6TTW - chains A and B; structure by X-ray diffraction, 2.20 A resolution.

[Chain A]
Protein: N6-adenosine-methyltransferase catalytic subunit
Source organism: Homo sapiens
Notes: EC 2.1.1.348
UniProtKB: Q86U44 (MTA70_HUMAN); numbering as in UniProt (aligned over 1-580)
Chain sequence (580 residues; numbered 1 to 580; the number before each row is that of its first residue):
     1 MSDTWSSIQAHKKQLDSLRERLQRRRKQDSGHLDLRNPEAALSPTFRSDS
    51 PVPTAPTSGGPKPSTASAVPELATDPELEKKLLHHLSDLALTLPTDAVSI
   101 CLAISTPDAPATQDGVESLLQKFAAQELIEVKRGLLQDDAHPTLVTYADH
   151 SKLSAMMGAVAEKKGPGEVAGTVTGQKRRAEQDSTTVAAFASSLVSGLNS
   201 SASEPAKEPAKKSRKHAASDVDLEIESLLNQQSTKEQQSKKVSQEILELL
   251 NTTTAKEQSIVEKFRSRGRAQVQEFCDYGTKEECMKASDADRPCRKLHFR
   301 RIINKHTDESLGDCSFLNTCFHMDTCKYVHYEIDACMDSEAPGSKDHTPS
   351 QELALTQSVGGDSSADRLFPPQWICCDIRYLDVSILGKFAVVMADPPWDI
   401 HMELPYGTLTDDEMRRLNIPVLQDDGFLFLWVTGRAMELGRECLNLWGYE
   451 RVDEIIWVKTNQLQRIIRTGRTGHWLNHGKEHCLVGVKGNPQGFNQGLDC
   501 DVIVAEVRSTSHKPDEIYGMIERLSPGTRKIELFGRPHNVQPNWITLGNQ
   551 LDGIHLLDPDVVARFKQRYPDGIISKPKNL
Unresolved in the structure: 1-367, 401-406, 469-473, 577-580
Small-molecule neighbours: NWZ ((2S,3S,4R,5R)-5-(6-aminopurin-9-yl)-3,4-bis(oxidanyl)-N-piperidin-4-yl-oxolane-2-carboxamide): C376, D377, I378, R379, D395, P396, P397, G407, L409, S511, K513, F534, R536, G548, N549, Q550
UniProt features mapped onto this chain:
  - region: P396 to T410 (Gate loop 1), E450 to E454 (Interaction with METTL14), Q462 to G479 (Interphase loop), Q464 to K480 (Interaction with METTL14), R465 to H478 (Positively charged region required for RNA-binding), V507 to D515 (Gate loop 2)
  - motif: A210 to K215 (Nuclear localization signal)
  - binding site (S-adenosyl-L-methionine): D377, I378, D395, K513, R536 to N539, N549, Q550
  - site (Interaction with METTL14): E438, R441
  - modified residue: S2 (N-acetylserine), S43 (Phosphoserine), S48 (Phosphoserine), S50 (Phosphoserine), S219 (Phosphoserine), S243 (Phosphoserine), T348 (Phosphothreonine), S350 (Phosphoserine)
  - cross-link (Glycyl lysine isopeptide (Lys-Gly)): K177 (interchain with G-Cter in SUMO1), K211 (interchain with G-Cter in SUMO1), K212 (interchain with G-Cter in SUMO1), K215 (interchain with G-Cter in SUMO1)
  - natural variant: Y406 (Y406C: Found in patients with large intestine cancer; uncertain significance)
  - mutagenesis: S2 (S2A: Does not affect nuclear localization, interaction with METTL14 or WTAP or catalytic activity; when associated with A-43; A-48 and A-50), S43 (S43A: Does not affect nuclear localization, interaction with METTL14 or WTAP or catalytic activity; when associated with A-2; A-48 and A-50), S48 (S48A: Does not affect nuclear localization, interaction with METTL14 or WTAP or catalytic activity; when associated with A-2; A-43 and A-50), S50 (S50A: Does not affect nuclear localization, interaction with METTL14 or WTAP or catalytic activity; when associated with A-2; A-43 and A-48), K177 (K177R: In 4KR; strongly decreased sumoylation; when associated with 211-R--R-215), K211 to K215 (Abolishes localization to the nucleus; In 3KR; decreased sumoylation. In 4KR; strongly decreased sumoylation; when associated with R-177), S219 (S219A: Does not affect nuclear localization, interaction with METTL14 or WTAP or catalytic activity; when associated with A-243 and 348-A--A-350), S243 (S243A: Does not affect nuclear localization, interaction with METTL14 or WTAP or catalytic activity; when associated with A-219 and 348-A--A-350), C294 (C294A: Abolishes methyltransferase activity), C326 (C326A: Abolishes methyltransferase activity), T348 to S350 (Does not affect nuclear localization, interaction with METTL14 or WTAP or catalytic activity; when associated with A-219 and A-243), D377 (D377A: Abolishes methyltransferase activity), 12 further mutagenesis entries in UniProt
What the authors report for this chain:
  - binding site for NWZ: D395, P397, S511, N549
  - conformationally variable residues (order/disorder transition, side-chain flip): I400 to G407, R536

[Chain B]
Protein: N6-adenosine-methyltransferase non-catalytic subunit
Source organism: Homo sapiens
UniProtKB: Q9HCE5 (MET14_HUMAN); numbering as in UniProt (aligned over 1-456)
Chain sequence (456 residues; each row starts with the number of its first residue):
     1 MDSRLQEIRERQKLRRQLLAQQLGAESADSIGAVLNSKDEQREIAETRET
    51 CRASYDTSAPNAKRKYLDEGETDEDKMEEYKDELEMQQDEENLPYEEEIY
   101 KDSSTFLKGTQSLNPHNDYCQHFVDTGHRPQNFIRDVGLADRFEEYPKLR
   151 ELIRLKDELIAKSNTPPMYLQADIEAFDIRELTPKFDVILLEPPLEEYYR
   201 ETGITANEKCWTWDDIMKLEIDEIAAPRSFIFLWCGSGEGLDLGRVCLRK
   251 WGYRRCEDICWIKTNKNNPGKTKTLDPKAVFQRTKEHCLMGIKGTVKRST
   301 DGDFIHANVDIDLIITEEPEIGNIEKPVEIFHIIEHFCLGRRRLHLFGRD
   351 STIRPGWLTVGPTLTNSNYNAETYASYFSAPNSYLTGCTEEIERLRPKSP
   401 PPKSKSDRGGGAPRGGGRGGTSAGRGRERNRSNFRGERGGFRGGRGGAHR
   451 GGFPPR
Unresolved in the structure: 1-116, 138-151, 201-208, 270-274, 296-308, 396-456
Disulfides: C338-C388
UniProt features mapped onto this chain:
  - region: R135, D136 (Interaction with METTL3), S237, G238 (Interaction with METTL3), R245 to R254 (Positively charged region required for RNA-binding), R255 to D258 (Interaction with METTL3), K278 to H287 (Interaction with METTL3), K297, R298 (Positively charged region required for RNA-binding), N308 to D312 (Interaction with METTL3)
  - site (Interaction with METTL3): Y146, D242, R245, R298, S399
  - modified residue: S399 (Phosphoserine)
  - mutagenesis: K63 to K65 (Does not affect nuclear localization), D173 (D173A: Little or no effect on S-adenosyl-L-methionine-binding or methyltransferase activity; when associated with A-192), E192 (E192A: Little or no effect on methyltransferase activity. Little or no effect on S-adenosyl-L-methionine-binding or methyltransferase activity; when associated with A-173), Y198 (Y198A: Does not affect methyltransferase activity of the heterodimer complex formed with METTL3), R245 (R245E: Reduced RNA-binding. Reduced RNA-binding; when associated with E-255), R254 to R255 (Strongly reduced methyltransferase activity of the heterodimer complex formed with METTL3), R255 (R255E: Reduced RNA-binding; when associated with E-245), K297 to R298 (Reduced RNA-binding), R298 (R298P: Strongly decreased methyltransferase activity of the heterodimer complex formed with METTL3, probably due to reduced RNA-binding), D312 (D312A: Decreased methyltransferase activity of the heterodimer complex formed with METTL3), C338 (C338A: Does not affect methyltransferase activity of the heterodimer complex formed with METTL3), P362 to T363 (Little or no effect on methyltransferase activity of the heterodimer complex formed with METTL3), 1 further mutagenesis entry in UniProt

[Chain A / chain B interface]
Residue-residue contacts (95; chain A residue first):
  F427(A) - V280(B)  hydrophobic
  F429(A) - F281(B)  hydrophobic
  G434(A) - R255(B)  hydrogen bond (backbone-side chain)
  M437(A) - R245(B)
  M437(A) - R255(B)
  E438(A) - R245(B)  salt bridge
  E438(A) - R249(B)
  E438(A) - R255(B)  salt bridge
  R441(A) - L241(B)
  R441(A) - D242(B)  salt bridge
  R441(A) - R245(B)
  E450(A) - K278(B)  salt bridge
  R451(A) - G238(B)  hydrogen bond (side chain-backbone)
  R451(A) - L241(B)
  R451(A) - D242(B)  salt bridge
  V452(A) - K278(B)
  V452(A) - V280(B)  hydrophobic
  V452(A) - R283(B)  hydrogen bond (backbone-side chain)
  D453(A) - A279(B)
  D453(A) - V280(B)  hydrogen bond (side chain-backbone)
  D453(A) - F281(B)  hydrogen bond (side chain-backbone)
  D453(A) - R283(B)  salt bridge
  E454(A) - L241(B)
  E454(A) - K285(B)  hydrogen bond (backbone-side chain)
  E454(A) - H287(B)
  I455(A) - F281(B)  hydrophobic
  I456(A) - K285(B)
  V458(A) - I262(B)  hydrophobic
  Q464(A) - Y119(B)
  Q464(A) - F133(B)
  Q464(A) - I134(B)
  Q464(A) - R135(B)  hydrogen bond (backbone-backbone)
  I466(A) - I134(B)  hydrophobic
  I466(A) - I311(B)  hydrophobic
  I466(A) - I315(B)  hydrophobic
  H474(A) - E257(B)
  W475(A) - C256(B)  hydrophobic
  W475(A) - E257(B)  hydrogen bond (backbone-side chain)
  W475(A) - M290(B)  hydrophobic
  W475(A) - I292(B)  hydrophobic
  W475(A) - F337(B)
  L476(A) - E257(B)  hydrogen bond (backbone-side chain)
  L476(A) - I259(B)  hydrophobic
  L476(A) - D310(B)
  L476(A) - I311(B)
  L476(A) - D312(B)
  L476(A) - F337(B)  hydrophobic
  N477(A) - D310(B)  hydrogen bond (backbone-backbone)
  N477(A) - I311(B)
  N477(A) - D312(B)  hydrogen bond (backbone-backbone)
  H478(A) - E257(B)  salt bridge
  H478(A) - D312(B)
  G479(A) - I311(B)
  G479(A) - D312(B)  hydrogen bond (backbone-side chain)
  G479(A) - L313(B)
  K480(A) - D258(B)  hydrogen bond (side chain-backbone)
  K480(A) - C260(B)
  K480(A) - D312(B)  salt bridge
  K480(A) - L313(B)
  H482(A) - D258(B)  salt bridge
  Q496(A) - A279(B)  hydrogen bond (side chain-backbone)
  Q496(A) - V280(B)
  G497(A) - V280(B)  hydrogen bond (backbone-backbone)
  G497(A) - Q282(B)
  L498(A) - F123(B)
  L498(A) - V124(B)
  D499(A) - C120(B)
  D499(A) - V124(B)
  D499(A) - F281(B)
  D499(A) - Q282(B)  hydrogen bond (backbone-backbone)
  C500(A) - F123(B)
  C500(A) - P130(B)
  C500(A) - Q282(B)
  C500(A) - T284(B)
  D501(A) - Q282(B)  hydrogen bond (backbone-backbone)
  D501(A) - R283(B)
  D501(A) - T284(B)  hydrogen bond
  D501(A) - K285(B)  salt bridge
  V502(A) - P130(B)
  V502(A) - Q131(B)
  V502(A) - T284(B)
  V502(A) - K285(B)
  I503(A) - C120(B)  hydrophobic
  V504(A) - Y119(B)
  V504(A) - P130(B)
  V504(A) - Q131(B)
  V504(A) - I134(B)  hydrophobic
  E516(A) - D118(B)  hydrogen bond (side chain-backbone)
  E516(A) - C120(B)
  M520(A) - C120(B)  hydrophobic
  M520(A) - F281(B)  hydrophobic
  R523(A) - C120(B)
  R523(A) - Q121(B)  hydrogen bond
  R523(A) - V124(B)
  L524(A) - V280(B)  hydrophobic
Other interface residues (no listed pair), chain A (41 interface residues in all): R435, L463, R465, V485
Other interface residues (no listed pair), chain B (46 interface residues in all): N117, F230, E239, P277, V309, I333

[Overview]
The interface between chain A and chain B involves 41 residues on one side and 46 on the other, with 20
hydrogen bonds and 10 salt bridges. Polar contacts include E438(A)-R245(B), E438(A)-R255(B) and
R441(A)-D242(B). From the paper: a binding site for NWZ at D395(A), P397(A) and S511(A) among others;
conformational variability at I400(A) and R536(A).
Here chain A is N6-adenosine-methyltransferase catalytic subunit and chain B is N6-adenosine-methyltransferase
non-catalytic subunit, both from Homo sapiens. Entry 6TTW (Crystal structure of the human METTL3-METTL14
complex bound to Compound 4 (ASI_M3M_047)) was determined by X-ray diffraction, deposited together with 6TTP,
6TTV, 6TTX, 6TU1 and 6Y4G.
